8E5O - chains B and D of the 9 polymer chains in the assembly; structure by electron microscopy, 4.40 A resolution (low resolution: residue-level contacts below are approximate; hydrogen-bond / salt-bridge calls are withheld).

Chain B:
Name: DNA-directed RNA polymerase subunit beta'
From: Escherichia coli
Notes: EC 2.7.7.6
UniProt: P0A8T7 (RPOC_ECOLI); numbering as in UniProt (aligned over 1-1407)
Chain sequence (1407 residues; numbered 1 to 1407; the number before each row is that of its first residue):
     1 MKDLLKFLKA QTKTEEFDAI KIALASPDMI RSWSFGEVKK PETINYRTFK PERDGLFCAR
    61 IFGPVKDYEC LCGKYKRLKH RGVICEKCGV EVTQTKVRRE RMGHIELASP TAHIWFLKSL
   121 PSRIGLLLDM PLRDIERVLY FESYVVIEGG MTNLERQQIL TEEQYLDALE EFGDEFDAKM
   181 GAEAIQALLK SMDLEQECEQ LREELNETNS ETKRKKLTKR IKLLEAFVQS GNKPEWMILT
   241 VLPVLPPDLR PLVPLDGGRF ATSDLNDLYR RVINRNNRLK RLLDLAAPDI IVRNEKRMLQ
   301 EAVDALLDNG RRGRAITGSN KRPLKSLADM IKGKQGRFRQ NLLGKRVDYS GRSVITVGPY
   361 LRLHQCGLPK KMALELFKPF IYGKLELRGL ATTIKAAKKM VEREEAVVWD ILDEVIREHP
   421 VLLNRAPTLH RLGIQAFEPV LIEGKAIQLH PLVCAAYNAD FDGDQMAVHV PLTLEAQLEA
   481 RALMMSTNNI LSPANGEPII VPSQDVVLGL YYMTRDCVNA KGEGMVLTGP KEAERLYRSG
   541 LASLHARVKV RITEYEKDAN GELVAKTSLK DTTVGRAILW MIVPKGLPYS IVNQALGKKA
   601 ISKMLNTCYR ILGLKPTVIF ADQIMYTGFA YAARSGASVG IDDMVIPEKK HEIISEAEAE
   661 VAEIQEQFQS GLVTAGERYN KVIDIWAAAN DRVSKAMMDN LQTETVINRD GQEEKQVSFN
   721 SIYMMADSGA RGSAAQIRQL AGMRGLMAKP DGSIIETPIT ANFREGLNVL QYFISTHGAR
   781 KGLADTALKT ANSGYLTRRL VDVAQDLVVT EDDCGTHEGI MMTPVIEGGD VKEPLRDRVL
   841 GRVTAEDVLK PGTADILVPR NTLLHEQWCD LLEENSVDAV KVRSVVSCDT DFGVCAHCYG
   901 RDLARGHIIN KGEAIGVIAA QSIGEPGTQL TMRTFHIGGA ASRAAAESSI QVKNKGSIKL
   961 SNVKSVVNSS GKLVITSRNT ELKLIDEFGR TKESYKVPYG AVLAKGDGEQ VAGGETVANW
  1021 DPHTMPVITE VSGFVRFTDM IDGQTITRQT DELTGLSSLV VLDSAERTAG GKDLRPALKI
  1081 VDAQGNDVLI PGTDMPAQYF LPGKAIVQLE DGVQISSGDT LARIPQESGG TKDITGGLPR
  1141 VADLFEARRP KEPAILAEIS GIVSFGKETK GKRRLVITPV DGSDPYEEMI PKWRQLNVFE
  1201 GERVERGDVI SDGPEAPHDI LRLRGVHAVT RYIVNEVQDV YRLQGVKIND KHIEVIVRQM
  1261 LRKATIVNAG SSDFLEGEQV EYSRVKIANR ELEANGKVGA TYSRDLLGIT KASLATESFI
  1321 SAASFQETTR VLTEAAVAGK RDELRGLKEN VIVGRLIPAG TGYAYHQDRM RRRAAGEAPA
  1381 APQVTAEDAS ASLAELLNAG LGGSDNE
Disordered / not traced: 1-15, 934-947, 1127-1135, 1374-1407
Disulfide bonds: Cys72-Cys88
Ion coordination: Zn2+ site 1: Cys70, Cys85; Mg2+: Asp460, Asp462, Asp464 (shared with 1 residue of chain 7); Zn2+ site 2: Cys814, Cys888, Cys895, Cys898
UniProt features mapped onto this chain:
  - binding site (Zn(2+)): Cys70, Cys72, Cys85, Cys88, Cys814, Cys888, Cys895, Cys898
  - binding site (Mg(2+)): Asp460, Asp462, Asp464
  - modified residue: Lys983 (N6-acetyllysine)
  - mutagenesis: Gln504 (Q504P: Resistant to antibiotics salinamide A and B), Asn690 (N690D: Resistant to antibiotics salinamide A and B), Met697 (M697V: Resistant to antibiotics salinamide A and B), Ala735 (A735T: Resistant to antibiotics salinamide A and B), Arg738 (R738C/H/P/S: Resistant to antibiotics salinamide A and B), Ala748 (A748E: Resistant to antibiotics salinamide A and B), Pro758 (P758S/T: Resistant to antibiotics salinamide A and B), Phe763 (F763C: Resistant to antibiotics salinamide A and B), Ser775 (S775A: Resistant to antibiotics salinamide A and B), Ala779 (A779T/V: Resistant to antibiotics salinamide A and B), Arg780 (R780C: Resistant to antibiotics salinamide A and B), Gly782 (G782A/C: Resistant to antibiotics salinamide A and B), 1 further mutagenesis entry in UniProt

Chain D:
Name: DNA-directed RNA polymerase subunit alpha
From: Escherichia coli
Notes: EC 2.7.7.6
UniProt: P0A7Z4 (RPOA_ECOLI); residue numbers follow UniProt; this construct covers 1-329
Chain sequence (329 residues; numbered 1 to 329; the number before each row is that of its first residue):
     1 MQGSVTEFLK PRLVDIEQVS STHAKVTLEP LERGFGHTLG NALRRILLSS MPGCAVTEVE
    61 IDGVLHEYST KEGVQEDILE ILLNLKGLAV RVQGKDEVIL TLNKSGIGPV TAADITHDGD
   121 VEIVKPQHVI CHLTDENASI SMRIKVQRGR GYVPASTRIH SEEDERPIGR LLVDACYSPV
   181 ERIAYNVEAA RVEQRTDLDK LVIEMETNGT IDPEEAIRRA ATILAEQLEA FVDLRDVRQP
   241 EVKEEKPEFD PILLRPVDDL ELTVRSANCL KAEAIHYIGD LVQRTEVELL KTPNLGKKSL
   301 TEIKDVLASR GLSLGMRLEN WPPASIADE
Disordered / not traced: 1-4, 159-168, 233-329
UniProt features mapped onto this chain:
  - region: Glu162 to Glu165 (Required for interaction with Crp at class II promoters)
  - modified residue: Arg265 (ADP-ribosylarginine), Lys297 (N6-acetyllysine), Lys298 (N6-acetyllysine)
  - mutagenesis: Arg45 (R45C: In rpoA112; temperature-sensitive, blocks RNA polymerase assembly), Glu162 to Glu165 (5-fold decrease in CRP-class II promoter-dependent transcription), Glu165 (E165K: 5-fold decrease in CRP-class II promoter-dependent transcription), Arg191 (R191C: In rpoA101; temperature-sensitive)

Interface between chain B and chain D:
Residue-residue contacts - 18 pairs, chain B then chain D:
  Asp410(B) - Arg191(D)
  Asp413(B) - Arg191(D)
  Glu443(B) - Thr196(D)
  Val526(B) - Leu79(D)
  Val526(B) - Leu83(D)
  Val526(B) - Lys86(D)
  Lys531(B) - Glu206(D)
  Glu532(B) - Lys86(D)
  Glu532(B) - Tyr152(D)
  Glu534(B) - Arg182(D)
  Arg535(B) - Tyr152(D)
  Arg535(B) - Val180(D)
  Arg535(B) - Glu181(D)
  Leu536(B) - Tyr152(D)
  Ser539(B) - Leu48(D)
  Leu541(B) - Tyr152(D)
  Arg551(B) - Glu80(D)
  Met581(B) - Arg182(D)
Interface residues without a listed pair, chain B (20 interface residues in all): Ala406, Trp409, Met525, Leu527, Thr528, Arg538, Leu569
Interface residues without a listed pair, chain D (18 interface residues in all): Arg44, Asn84, Pro154, Asp174, Cys176, Gln194

Overview:
20 residues of chain B and 18 residues of chain D are in contact. Asp460(B), Asp462(B) and Asp464(B)
coordinate Mg2+. From UniProt: 8 Zn2+-binding residues, 3 Mg2+-binding residues and 13 mutagenesis sites on
chain B; 6 mutagenesis sites on chain D.
Here chain B is DNA-directed RNA polymerase subunit beta' and chain D is DNA-directed RNA polymerase subunit
alpha, both from Escherichia coli. Entry 8E5O (Escherichia coli Rho-dependent transcription pre-termination
complex containing 24 nt long RNA spacer, Mg-ADP-BeF3, and NusG; TEC ...) was determined by electron
microscopy, deposited together with 8E3F, 8E3H, 8E5K, 8E5L, 8E5P, 8E6W and 3 further entries.
